PDB entry 4JRY | X-ray diffraction, 2.80 A resolution | chains A and B of the 5 polymer chains in the assembly

# Chain A
Molecule: MHC class I antigen
Source organism: Homo sapiens
UniProtKB: C5MK56 (C5MK56_HUMAN); residues 1-276 here correspond to UniProt positions 25-300 (UniProt number = residue number + 24)
Amino-acid sequence (276 residues; row label = number of the first residue in the row):
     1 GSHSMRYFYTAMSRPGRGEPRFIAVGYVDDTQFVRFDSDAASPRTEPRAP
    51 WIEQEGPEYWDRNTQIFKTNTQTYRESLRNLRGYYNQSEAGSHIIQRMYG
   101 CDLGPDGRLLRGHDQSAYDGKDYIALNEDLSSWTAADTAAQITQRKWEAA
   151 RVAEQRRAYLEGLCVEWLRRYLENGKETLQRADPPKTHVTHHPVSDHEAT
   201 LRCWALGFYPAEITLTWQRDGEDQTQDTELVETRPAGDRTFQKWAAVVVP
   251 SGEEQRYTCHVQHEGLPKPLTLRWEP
Cystine bridges: Cys101-Cys164, Cys203-Cys259
Reported in the primary citation:
  - mutagenesis - I66A (Tm change 10 degC): decreased stability
  - mutagenesis - I66A: decreased binding to SB47
  - mutagenesis - R151A, Q155A: unchanged binding to SB47 TCR
  - mutagenesis - I66A, R151A, Q155A: decreased binding to SB27 TCR

# Chain B
Molecule: Beta-2-microglobulin
Source organism: Homo sapiens
UniProtKB: P61769 (B2MG_HUMAN); residues 1-99 here correspond to UniProt positions 21-119 (UniProt number = residue number + 20)
Amino-acid sequence (100 residues; each row starts with the number of its first residue; numbering starts at 0):
     0 MIQRTPKIQVYSRHPAENGKSNFLNCYVSGFHPSDIEVDLLKNGERIEKV
    50 EHSDLSFSKDWSFYLLYYTEFTPTEKDEYACRVNHVTLSQPKIVKWDRDM
Sequence notes: expression tag (0)
Cystine bridges: Cys25-Cys80
Metal / ion sites: Mg2+: Asn83, His84, Leu87
Curated features (UniProtKB/Swiss-Prot):
  - modified residue: Gln2 (Pyrrolidone carboxylic acid)
  - glycosylation: Ile1 (N-linked (Glc) (glycation) isoleucine), Lys19 (N-linked (Glc) (glycation) lysine), Lys41 (N-linked (Glc) (glycation) lysine), Lys48 (N-linked (Glc) (glycation) lysine), Lys58 (N-linked (Glc) (glycation) lysine), Lys91 (N-linked (Glc) (glycation) lysine), Lys94 (N-linked (Glc) (glycation) lysine)

# Interface between chain A and chain B
Residue-residue contacts (62):
  Phe8(A) - Ser55(B)
  Phe8(A) - Phe56(B)  hydrophobic
  Tyr9(A) - Phe56(B)
  Thr10(A) - Leu54(B)
  Thr10(A) - Phe56(B)
  Thr10(A) - Phe62(B)
  Met12(A) - Ser33(B)  hydrogen bond
  Arg17(A) - Asp34(B)  salt bridge
  Ile23(A) - Leu54(B)
  Val25(A) - Asp53(B)
  Val25(A) - Leu54(B)
  Val25(A) - Ser55(B)
  Tyr27(A) - Ser55(B)
  Tyr27(A) - Tyr63(B)
  Gln32(A) - Asp53(B)  hydrogen bond
  Arg35(A) - Asp53(B)  salt bridge
  Arg48(A) - Asp53(B)  salt bridge
  Ser92(A) - Met0(B)
  His93(A) - Met0(B)
  Ile94(A) - Pro32(B)  hydrophobic
  Ile94(A) - Ser33(B)
  Ile94(A) - Phe62(B)  hydrophobic
  Gln96(A) - His31(B)  hydrogen bond
  Gln96(A) - Phe56(B)
  Gln96(A) - Trp60(B)  hydrogen bond (side chain-backbone)
  Gln96(A) - Phe62(B)
  Arg97(A) - Phe56(B)
  Met98(A) - Phe56(B)  hydrophobic
  Gln115(A) - Trp60(B)
  Ser116(A) - Trp60(B)
  Ala117(A) - Trp60(B)  hydrophobic
  Asp119(A) - Met0(B)
  Asp119(A) - Ile1(B)
  Asp119(A) - His31(B)
  Gly120(A) - Arg3(B)
  Gly120(A) - His31(B)  hydrogen bond (backbone-side chain)
  Gly120(A) - Asp59(B)
  Gly120(A) - Trp60(B)
  Lys121(A) - Ile1(B)
  Asp122(A) - Trp60(B)  hydrogen bond
  Arg202(A) - Met99(B)
  Trp204(A) - Asp98(B)
  Trp204(A) - Met99(B)
  Val231(A) - Gln8(B)
  Glu232(A) - Lys6(B)  salt bridge
  Glu232(A) - Gln8(B)  hydrogen bond (backbone-side chain)
  Glu232(A) - Tyr26(B)
  Glu232(A) - Ser28(B)  hydrogen bond
  Thr233(A) - Tyr26(B)
  Arg234(A) - Gln8(B)  hydrogen bond
  Arg234(A) - Tyr10(B)
  Arg234(A) - Met99(B)  hydrogen bond (side chain-backbone)
  Pro235(A) - Tyr10(B)  hydrogen bond (backbone-side chain)
  Pro235(A) - Tyr26(B)  hydrophobic
  Ala236(A) - Arg12(B)  hydrogen bond (backbone-side chain)
  Ala236(A) - Asn24(B)  hydrogen bond (backbone-side chain)
  Gly237(A) - Arg12(B)
  Asp238(A) - Arg12(B)
  Gln242(A) - Tyr10(B)
  Gln242(A) - Ser11(B)  hydrogen bond (side chain-backbone)
  Gln242(A) - Arg12(B)  hydrogen bond (side chain-backbone)
  Trp244(A) - Met99(B)  hydrogen bond (side chain-backbone)
Also at the interface, not in a pair above, chain B (27 interface residues in all): His13, Leu65

# Overview
Chain A and chain B form an interface of 36 and 27 residues respectively; the contacts include 16 hydrogen
bonds and 4 salt bridges. Among the polar pairs are Arg17(A)-Asp34(B), Arg35(A)-Asp53(B) and
Arg48(A)-Asp53(B). From the paper: I66A, R151A and Q155A of chain A reduce binding to SB27 TCR; I66A of chain
A reduces stability.
Here chain A is MHC class I antigen and chain B is Beta-2-microglobulin, both from Homo sapiens. Entry 4JRY
(Crystal Structure of SB47 TCR-HLA B*3505-LPEP complex) was determined by X-ray diffraction (same publication
as 4JRX).
